Entry 8ZDZ (electron microscopy, 2.64 A resolution); this record covers chains A and C of the 4 polymer chains in the assembly.

# Chain A (and C)
Name: Gustatory receptor
Source organism: Drosophila mojavensis
Notes: chain C of this document is another copy of the same molecule, construct and numbering; everything in this record applies to it too
UniProt: B4KNE2 (B4KNE2_DROMO); numbering as in UniProt (aligned over 1-427)
Chain sequence (443 residues; each row starts with the number of its first residue):
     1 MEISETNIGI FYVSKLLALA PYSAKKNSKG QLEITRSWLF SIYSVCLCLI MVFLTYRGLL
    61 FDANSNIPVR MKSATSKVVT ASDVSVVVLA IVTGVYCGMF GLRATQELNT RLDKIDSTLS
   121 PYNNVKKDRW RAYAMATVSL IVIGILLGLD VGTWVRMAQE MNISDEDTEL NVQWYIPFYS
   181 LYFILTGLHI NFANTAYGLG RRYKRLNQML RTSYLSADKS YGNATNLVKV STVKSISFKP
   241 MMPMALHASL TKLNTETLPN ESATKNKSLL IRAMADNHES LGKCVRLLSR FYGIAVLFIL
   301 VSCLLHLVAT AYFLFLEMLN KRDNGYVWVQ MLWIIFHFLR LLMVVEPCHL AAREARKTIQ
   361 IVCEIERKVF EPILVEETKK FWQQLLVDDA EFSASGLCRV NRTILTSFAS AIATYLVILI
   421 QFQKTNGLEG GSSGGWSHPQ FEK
Not modelled in the structure: 162-165, 217-262, 425-443
Construct notes: expression tag (428-443)

# Chain A / chain C interface
Contacting residue pairs - 27 pairs, chain A then chain C:
  Met318(A) - Val78(C)  hydrophobic
  Ile359(A) - Val387(C)  hydrophobic
  Gln360(A) - Val387(C)
  Cys363(A) - Val387(C)  hydrophobic
  Glu364(A) - Glu279(C)
  Glu364(A) - Lys283(C)  salt bridge
  Glu366(A) - Lys380(C)
  Glu366(A) - Gln383(C)  hydrogen bond
  Arg367(A) - Glu279(C)  salt bridge
  Arg367(A) - Gln384(C)  hydrogen bond
  Trp382(A) - Gln383(C)
  Trp382(A) - Leu386(C)  hydrophobic
  Trp382(A) - Val387(C)
  Leu386(A) - Val387(C)  hydrophobic
  Arg402(A) - Ser395(C)  hydrogen bond (side chain-backbone)
  Arg402(A) - Gly396(C)
  Arg402(A) - Leu397(C)
  Thr403(A) - Gly396(C)
  Thr403(A) - Leu397(C)
  Leu405(A) - Leu397(C)  hydrophobic
  Thr406(A) - Leu397(C)  hydrogen bond (side chain-backbone)
  Ala413(A) - Tyr415(C)
  Thr414(A) - Tyr415(C)
  Ile418(A) - Ile418(C)  hydrophobic
  Gln421(A) - Leu419(C)
  Gln421(A) - Phe422(C)
  Phe422(A) - Phe422(C)  hydrophobic
Also at the interface, not in a pair above, chain A (22 interface residues in all): Leu319, His349, Ser410, Val417
Also at the interface, not in a pair above, chain C (18 interface residues in all): Ala74, Ala275, Asp276

# Overview
Chain A and chain C form an interface of 22 and 18 residues respectively; the contacts include 4 hydrogen
bonds and 2 salt bridges. Polar pairs include Glu364(A)-Lys283(C), Arg367(A)-Glu279(C) and
Glu366(A)-Gln383(C).
Both chains are Gustatory receptor (Drosophila mojavensis). Entry 8ZDZ (Drosophila mojavensis gustatory
receptor 43a(Gr43a) in apo state) was determined by electron microscopy, deposited together with 8ZE0, 8ZE2
and 8ZE3.
